4QW7 - chains K and W of the 28 polymer chains in the assembly; structure by X-ray diffraction, 2.70 A resolution.

== Chain K ==
Name: Proteasome subunit beta type-5
Organism: Saccharomyces cerevisiae
Notes: EC 3.4.25.1
UniProtKB: P30656 (PSB5_YEAST); residues 1-212 here correspond to UniProt positions 76-287 (UniProt number = residue number + 75)
Amino-acid sequence (212 residues; each row starts with the number of its first residue):
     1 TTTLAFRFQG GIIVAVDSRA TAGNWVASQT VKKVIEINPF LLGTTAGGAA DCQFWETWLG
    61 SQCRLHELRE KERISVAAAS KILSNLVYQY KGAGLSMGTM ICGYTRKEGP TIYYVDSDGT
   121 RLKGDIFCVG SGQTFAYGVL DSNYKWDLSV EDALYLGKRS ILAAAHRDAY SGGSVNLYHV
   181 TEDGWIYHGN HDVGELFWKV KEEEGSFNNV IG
Differences from the reference sequence: engineered mutation T45 (Met120 in P30656)
Covalently attached groups: CARFILZOMIB, bound form (3BV) linked to T1
Metal / ion sites: Mg2+: A165, D168, S171 (shared with D204(W) of chain W)
Small-molecule neighbours: CARFILZOMIB, bound form (3BV; N-{(2S)-2-[(morpholin-4-ylacetyl)amino]-4-phenylbutanoyl}-L-leucyl-N-[(2R,3S,4S)-1,3-dihydroxy-2,6-dimethylheptan-4-yl]-L-phenylalaninamide): R19, A20, T21, A22, A27, V31, K33, T45, A46, G47, G48, A49, S96, S131, Y170

== Chain W ==
Name: Proteasome subunit beta type-3
Organism: Saccharomyces cerevisiae
Notes: EC 3.4.25.1
UniProtKB: P25451 (PSB3_YEAST); residues 0-204 here correspond to UniProt positions 1-205 (UniProt number = residue number + 1)
Amino-acid sequence (205 residues; numbered 0 to 204; the number before each row is that of its first residue; numbering starts at 0):
     0 MSDPSSINGG IVVAMTGKDC VAIACDLRLG SQSLGVSNKF EKIFHYGHVF LGITGLATDV
    60 TTLNEMFRYK TNLYKLKEER AIEPETFTQL VSSSLYERRF GPYFVGPVVA GINSKSGKPF
   120 IAGFDLIGCI DEAKDFIVSG TASDQLFGMC ESLYEPNLEP EDLFETISQA LLNAADRDAL
   180 SGWGAVVYII KKDEVVKRYL KMRQD
Unresolved in the structure: 0
UniProt features mapped onto this chain:
  - modified residue: S30 (Phosphoserine)
  - cross-link: K69 (Glycyl lysine isopeptide (Lys-Gly) (interchain with G-Cter in ubiquitin))
Metal / ion sites: Mg2+: D204 (shared with A165(K), D168(K), S171(K) of chain K)
Small-molecule neighbours: CARFILZOMIB, bound form (3BV; N-{(2S)-2-[(morpholin-4-ylacetyl)amino]-4-phenylbutanoyl}-L-leucyl-N-[(2R,3S,4S)-1,3-dihydroxy-2,6-dimethylheptan-4-yl]-L-phenylalaninamide): S4, R98, D124, L125, I126, C128, D130

== Interface between chain K and chain W ==
Pairs across the interface - 46 pairs, chain K then chain W:
  R19(K) - D204(W)  salt bridge
  N24(K) - D177(W)
  N24(K) - A178(W)  hydrogen bond (backbone-backbone)
  N24(K) - L179(W)
  W25(K) - Q144(W)
  W25(K) - R176(W)
  V26(K) - D175(W)
  V26(K) - R176(W)  hydrogen bond (backbone-side chain)
  V26(K) - D177(W)
  V26(K) - A178(W)
  A27(K) - R176(W)  hydrogen bond (backbone-side chain)
  S28(K) - R176(W)
  Q29(K) - R202(W)
  F135(K) - L33(W)  hydrophobic
  A165(K) - D204(W)
  H166(K) - N37(W)
  H166(K) - W182(W)  hydrogen bond (backbone-side chain)
  H166(K) - Q203(W)  hydrogen bond (side chain-backbone)
  R167(K) - S32(W)
  R167(K) - G34(W)  hydrogen bond (side chain-backbone)
  R167(K) - V35(W)  hydrogen bond (side chain-backbone)
  R167(K) - W182(W)
  D168(K) - S32(W)
  A169(K) - R27(W)
  A169(K) - S32(W)  hydrogen bond (backbone-backbone)
  A169(K) - A178(W)
  Y170(K) - S32(W)
  Y170(K) - A178(W)  hydrophobic
  S171(K) - D204(W)
  G172(K) - D204(W)
  G173(K) - R202(W)  hydrogen bond (backbone-side chain)
  G173(K) - D204(W)  hydrogen bond (backbone-side chain)
  D192(K) - R202(W)  salt bridge
  V193(K) - D204(W)
  G194(K) - R202(W)
  F197(K) - Q203(W)
  W198(K) - K200(W)
  W198(K) - M201(W)
  W198(K) - Q203(W)
  N209(K) - N37(W)  hydrogen bond (backbone-side chain)
  N209(K) - K38(W)  hydrogen bond (backbone-side chain)
  V210(K) - N37(W)
  V210(K) - Q203(W)
  I211(K) - L26(W)  hydrophobic
  I211(K) - K38(W)
  I211(K) - Y198(W)  hydrophobic
Interface residues without a listed pair, chain K (26 interface residues in all): N208
Interface residues without a listed pair, chain W (22 interface residues in all): Q31

== Summary ==
Chain K and chain W form an interface of 26 and 22 residues respectively, with 12 hydrogen bonds and 2 salt
bridges. Polar pairs include R19(K)-D204(W), D192(K)-R202(W) and V26(K)-R176(W). Ligands of chain W:
CARFILZOMIB, bound form. CARFILZOMIB, bound form is covalently linked to T1(K).
Here chain K is Proteasome subunit beta type-5 and chain W is Proteasome subunit beta type-3, both from
Saccharomyces cerevisiae. Entry 4QW7 (yCP beta5-M45T mutant in complex with carfilzomib) was determined by
X-ray diffraction, deposited together with 4QUX, 4QUY, 4QV0, 4QV1, 4QV3, 4QV4 and 42 further entries.
